PDB entry 7YQH | electron microscopy, 5.60 A resolution (low resolution: residue-level contacts below are approximate; hydrogen-bond / salt-bridge calls are withheld) | chains B and C of the 8 polymer chains in the assembly

Chain B:
Name: Structural maintenance of chromosomes protein 6
From: Saccharomyces cerevisiae S288C
UniProt: Q12749 (SMC6_YEAST); residues 1-1114 here = UniProt positions 1-1114
Amino-acid sequence (1114 residues; row label = number of the first residue in the row):
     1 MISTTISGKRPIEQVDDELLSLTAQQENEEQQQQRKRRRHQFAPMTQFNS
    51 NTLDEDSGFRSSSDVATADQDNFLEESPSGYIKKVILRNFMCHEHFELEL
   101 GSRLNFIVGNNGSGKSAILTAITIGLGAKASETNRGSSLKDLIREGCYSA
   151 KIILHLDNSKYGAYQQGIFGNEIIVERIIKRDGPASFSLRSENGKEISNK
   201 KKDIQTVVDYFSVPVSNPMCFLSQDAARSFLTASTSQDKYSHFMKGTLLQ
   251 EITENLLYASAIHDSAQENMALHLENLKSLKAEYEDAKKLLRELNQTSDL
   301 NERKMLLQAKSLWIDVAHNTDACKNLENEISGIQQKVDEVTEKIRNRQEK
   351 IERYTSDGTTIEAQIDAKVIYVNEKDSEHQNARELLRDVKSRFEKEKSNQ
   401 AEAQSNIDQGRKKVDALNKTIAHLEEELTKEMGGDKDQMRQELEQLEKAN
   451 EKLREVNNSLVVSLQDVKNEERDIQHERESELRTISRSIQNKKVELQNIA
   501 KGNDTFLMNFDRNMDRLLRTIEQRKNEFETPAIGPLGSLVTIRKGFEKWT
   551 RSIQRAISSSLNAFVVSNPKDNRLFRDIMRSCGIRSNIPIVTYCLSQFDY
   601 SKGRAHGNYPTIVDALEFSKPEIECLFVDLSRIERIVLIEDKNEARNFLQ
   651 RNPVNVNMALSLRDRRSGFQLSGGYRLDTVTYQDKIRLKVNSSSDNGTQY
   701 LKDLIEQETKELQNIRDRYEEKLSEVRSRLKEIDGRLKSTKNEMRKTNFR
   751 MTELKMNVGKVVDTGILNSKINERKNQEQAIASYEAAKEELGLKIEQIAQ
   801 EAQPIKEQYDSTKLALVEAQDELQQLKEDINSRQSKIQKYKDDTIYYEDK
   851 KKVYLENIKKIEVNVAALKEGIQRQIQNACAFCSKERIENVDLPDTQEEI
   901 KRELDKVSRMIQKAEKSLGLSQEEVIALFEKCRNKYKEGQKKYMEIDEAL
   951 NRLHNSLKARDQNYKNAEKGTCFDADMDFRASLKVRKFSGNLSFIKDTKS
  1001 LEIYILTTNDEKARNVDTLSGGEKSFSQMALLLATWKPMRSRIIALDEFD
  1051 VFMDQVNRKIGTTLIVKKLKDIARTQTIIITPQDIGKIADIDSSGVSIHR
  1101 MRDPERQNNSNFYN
Unresolved in the structure: 1-11, 47-73, 1105-1114
UniProt features mapped onto this chain:
  - motif: R35 to R39 (Nuclear localization signal)
  - binding site (ATP): G109 to S116

Chain C:
Name: E3 SUMO-protein ligase MMS21
From: Saccharomyces cerevisiae S288C
Notes: EC 2.3.2.-
UniProt: P38632 (NSE2_YEAST); numbering as in UniProt (aligned over 1-267)
Amino-acid sequence (267 residues; each row starts with the number of its first residue):
     1 MALNDNPIPKSVPLHPKSGKYFHNLHARDLSNIYQQCYKQIDETINQLVD
    51 STSPSTIGIEEQVADITSTYKLLSTYESESNSFDEHIKDLKKNFKQSSDA
   101 CPQIDLSTWDKYRTGELTAPKLSELYLNMPTPEPATMVNNTDTLKILKVL
   151 PYIWNDPTCVIPDLQNPADEDDLQIEGGKIELTCPITCKPYEAPLISRKC
   201 NHVFDRDGIQNYLQGYTTRDCPQAACSQVVSMRDFVRDPIMELRCKIAKM
   251 KESQEQDKRSSQAIDVL
Unresolved in the structure: 1-3
UniProt features mapped onto this chain:
  - zinc finger: D169 to Q256 (SP-RING-type)
  - binding site (Zn(2+)): C200, H202, C221, C226

How chain B and chain C interact:
Pairs across the interface (11):
  Q820(B) - N32(C)
  E828(B) - N24(C)
  E828(B) - H26(C)
  S832(B) - N24(C)
  S835(B) - H23(C)
  K836(B) - K20(C)
  K836(B) - H23(C)
  K839(B) - P16(C)
  K839(B) - K20(C)
  K839(B) - H23(C)
  Y840(B) - K20(C)
Other interface residues (no listed pair), chain B (11 interface residues in all): R383, Q838, D843, Y846
Other interface residues (no listed pair), chain C (9 interface residues in all): G19, K39, D99

Overview:
The interface between chain B and chain C involves 11 residues on one side and 9 on the other. From UniProt: 8
ATP-binding residues on chain B; 4 Zn2+-binding residues on chain C.
Chain B is Structural maintenance of chromosomes protein 6 and chain C is E3 SUMO-protein ligase MMS21, both
from Saccharomyces cerevisiae S288C; the structure, Cryo-EM structure of 8-subunit Smc5/6, was determined by
electron microscopy, deposited together with 7YLM, 7YMD, 8HQS, 8I13, 8I21, 8I4U and 6 further entries.
